PDB entry 5MYO | X-ray diffraction, 1.59 A resolution | chains A and E of the 3 polymer chains in the assembly

Chain A:
Protein: Fab c#6 light chain
Organism: Mus musculus
Notes: antibody fragment or engineered binder
Sequence (219 residues; row label = number of the first residue in the row):
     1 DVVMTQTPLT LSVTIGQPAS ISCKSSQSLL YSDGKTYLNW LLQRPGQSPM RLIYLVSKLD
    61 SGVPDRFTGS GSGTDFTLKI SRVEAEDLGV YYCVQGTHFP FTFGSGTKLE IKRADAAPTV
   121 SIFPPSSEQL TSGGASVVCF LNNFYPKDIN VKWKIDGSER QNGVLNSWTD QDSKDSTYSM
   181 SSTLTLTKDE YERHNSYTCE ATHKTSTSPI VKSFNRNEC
Disulfide bonds: Cys23-Cys93, Cys139-Cys199

Chain E:
Protein: Amyloid beta A4 protein
UniProtKB: P05067 (A4_HUMAN); residues 1-10 here correspond to UniProt positions 674-683 (UniProt number = residue number + 673)
Sequence (10 residues; numbered 1 to 10; the number before each row is that of its first residue):
     1 EFRHDSGYEV
Modified / non-standard residues: Glu1 (pyroglutamic acid; PCA)

How chain A and chain E interact:
Contacting residue pairs - 14 pairs, chain A then chain E:
  Tyr31(A) - Arg3(E)
  Tyr37(A) - Phe2(E)
  Tyr37(A) - Arg3(E)
  Tyr37(A) - His4(E)
  Asn39(A) - Glu1(E)  hydrogen bond (side chain-backbone)
  Asn39(A) - Phe2(E)  hydrogen bond (side chain-backbone)
  Arg51(A) - Glu1(E)
  Val94(A) - Phe2(E)  hydrophobic
  Gly96(A) - Phe2(E)
  Gly96(A) - Arg3(E)  hydrogen bond (backbone-side chain)
  Thr97(A) - Arg3(E)  hydrogen bond (backbone-side chain)
  Phe99(A) - Arg3(E)
  Phe101(A) - Phe2(E)  hydrophobic
  Phe103(A) - Phe2(E)  hydrophobic
Interface residues without a listed pair, chain A (12 interface residues in all): Lys35, His98
Interface residues without a listed pair, chain E (5 interface residues in all): Ser6
Interface features reported in the paper:
  - epitope / paratope residues, chain A: Tyr31(A), Tyr37(A), Asn39(A), Val94(A), Gly96(A), Thr97(A), Phe99(A), Phe101(A), Phe103(A)

In short:
12 residues of chain A face 5 of chain E across their interface, with 4 hydrogen bonds. Polar contacts include
Asn39(A)-Glu1(E), Asn39(A)-Phe2(E) and Gly96(A)-Arg3(E). The paper reports epitope/paratope residues Tyr31(A),
Tyr37(A) and Asn39(A) among others.
Chain A is Fab c#6 light chain (Mus musculus) and chain E is Amyloid beta A4 protein; the structure, Structure
of Pyroglutamate-Abeta-specific Fab c#6 in complex with human Abeta-pE3-12-PEGb, was determined by X-ray
diffraction together with 5MY4, 5MYK and 5MYX from the same study.
